Entry 7P6W (X-ray diffraction, 1.31 A resolution); this record covers chain AAA.

[Chain AAA]
Molecule: Bromodomain-containing protein 4
Organism: Homo sapiens
Reference sequence: O60885 (BRD4_HUMAN); residue numbers follow UniProt; this construct covers 44-168
Chain sequence (127 residues; numbered 42 to 168; the number before each row is that of its first residue):
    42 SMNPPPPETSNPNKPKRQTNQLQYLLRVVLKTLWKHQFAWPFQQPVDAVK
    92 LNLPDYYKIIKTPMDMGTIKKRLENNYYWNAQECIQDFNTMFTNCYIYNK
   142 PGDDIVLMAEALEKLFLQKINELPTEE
Sequence notes: expression tag (42-43)
Residues lining bound ligands: 3bg (5YY; ethyl 2-(2-(4-azido-N-((2-(1,5-dimethyl-6-oxo-1,6-dihydropyridin-3-yl)-1-((tetrahydro-2H-pyran-4-yl)methyl)-1H-benzo[d]imidazol-6-yl)methyl)benzamido)acetamido)acetate): W81, P82, F83, Q85, V87, K91, L92, L94, Y97, Y139, N140, D145, I146, M149
Curated features (UniProtKB/Swiss-Prot):
  - site: N140 (Acetylated histone binding)
  - cross-link: K99 (Glycyl lysine isopeptide (Lys-Gly) (interchain with G-Cter in SUMO2))
  - natural variant: D145 (D145G: Found in a patient with a neurodevelopmental syndrome; uncertain significance)
  - mutagenesis: N140 (N140A: Abolishes binding to acetylated histones)
What the authors report for this chain:
  - binding site for 3bg: W81

[Overview]
Ligands of chain AAA: 3bg. Curated annotation (UniProt) lists one mutagenesis site. From the paper: a binding
site for 3bg at W81.
Chain AAA is Bromodomain-containing protein 4 (Homo sapiens); the structure, N-TERMINAL BROMODOMAIN OF HUMAN
BRD4 WITH compound 3bg, was determined by X-ray diffraction, deposited together with 7P6V and 7P6Y.
